3RI4 - chains A and B of the 6 polymer chains in the assembly; structure by X-ray diffraction, 3.00 A resolution.

# Chain A
Molecule: Isoform Ets-1 p27 of Protein C-ets-1
Organism: Homo sapiens
Reference sequence: P14921 (ETS1_HUMAN), isoform P14921-4; residues 280-441 here correspond to UniProt positions 64-225 (UniProt number = residue number - 216)
Amino-acid sequence (163 residues; numbered 279 to 441; the number before each row is that of its first residue):
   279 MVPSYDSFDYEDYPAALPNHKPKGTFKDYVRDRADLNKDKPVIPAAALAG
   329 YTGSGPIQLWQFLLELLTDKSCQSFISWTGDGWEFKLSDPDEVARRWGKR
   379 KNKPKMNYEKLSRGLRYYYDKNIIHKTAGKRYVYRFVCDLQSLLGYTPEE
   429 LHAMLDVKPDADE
Not modelled in the structure: 279-301, 438-441
Construct notes: initiating methionine (279); conflict Tyr288 (Ser72 in P14921)
From the paper describing this entry:
  - self-association interface (contacts with another copy of this molecule); pairs are residue here / residue on that copy: Gly302-Tyr329 (hydrogen bond), Lys305-Tyr424 (hydrogen bond), Phe304, Tyr307
  - binding site for TCR alpha promoter DNA: Lys383

# Chain B
Molecule: TCR alpha promoter DNA
Sequence (16 nucleotides; each row starts with the number of its first residue):
     1 GGAAGCCACATCCTCT

# Interface between chain A and chain B
Contacting residue pairs (17; chain A residue first):
  Gln336(A) with DA8(B), sugar contact; DC9(B), phosphate contact
  Leu337(A) with DC9(B), hydrogen bond to the phosphate
  Trp375(A) with DC9(B), phosphate contact; DA10(B), hydrogen bond to the phosphate
  Lys379(A) with DC9(B), hydrogen bond to the phosphate; DA10(B), salt bridge to the phosphate
  Lys381(A) with DA10(B), phosphate contact
  Lys383(A) with DT11(B), phosphate contact
  Met384(A) with DA10(B), sugar contact; DT11(B), phosphate contact
  Lys388(A) with DT11(B), salt bridge to the phosphate
  Arg391(A) with DT11(B), base contact
  Tyr395(A) with DC9(B), base contact; DA10(B), hydrogen bond to the base
  Tyr396(A) with DC9(B), hydrogen bond to the phosphate
  Lys399(A) with DA8(B), salt bridge to the phosphate
Other interface residues (no listed pair), chain A (14 interface residues in all): Trp338, Gly392
Other interface residues (no listed pair), chain B (5 interface residues in all): DC12

# Summary
14 residues of chain A and 5 residues of chain B are in contact; the contacts include 5 hydrogen bonds and 3
salt bridges. Polar pairs include Tyr395(A)-DA10(B), Leu337(A)-DC9(B) and Trp375(A)-DA10(B). From the paper: a
binding site for TCR alpha promoter DNA at Lys383(A); a self-association interface involving Gly302(A),
Phe304(A) and Lys305(A) among others.
Chain A is Isoform Ets-1 p27 of Protein C-ets-1 (Homo sapiens) and chain B is TCR alpha promoter DNA; the
structure, Ets1 cooperative binding to widely separated sites on promoter DNA, was determined by X-ray
diffraction.
